Entry 6B45 (electron microscopy, 3.50 A resolution); this record covers chains A and M of the 10 polymer chains in the assembly.

# Chain A
Protein: CRISPR-associated protein Csy1
Source organism: Pseudomonas aeruginosa (strain UCBPP-PA14)
UniProtKB: Q02ML9 (CSY1_PSEAB); numbering as in UniProt (aligned over 1-434)
Chain sequence (436 residues; numbered -1 to 434; the number before each row is that of its first residue; numbers below 1 keep their minus sign (Gly-1 is residue -1)):
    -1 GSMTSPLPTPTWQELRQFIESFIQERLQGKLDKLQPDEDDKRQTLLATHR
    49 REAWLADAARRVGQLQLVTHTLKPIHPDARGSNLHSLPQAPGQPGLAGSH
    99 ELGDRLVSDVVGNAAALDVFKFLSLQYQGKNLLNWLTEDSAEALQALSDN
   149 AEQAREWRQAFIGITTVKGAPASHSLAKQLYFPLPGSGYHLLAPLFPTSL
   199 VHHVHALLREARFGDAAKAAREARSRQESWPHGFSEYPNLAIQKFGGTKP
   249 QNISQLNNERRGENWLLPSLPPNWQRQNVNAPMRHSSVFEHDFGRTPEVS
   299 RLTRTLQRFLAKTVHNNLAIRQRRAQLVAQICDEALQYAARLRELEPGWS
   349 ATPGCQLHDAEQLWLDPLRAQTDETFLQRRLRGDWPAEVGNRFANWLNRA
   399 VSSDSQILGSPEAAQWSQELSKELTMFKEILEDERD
Not modelled in the structure: -1 to 10
Sequence notes: expression tag (-1 to 0)

# Chain M
Molecule: Pseudomonas aeruginosa strain SMC4485 CRISPR repeat sequence
Source organism: Pseudomonas aeruginosa
Sequence (60 nucleotides; each row starts with the number of its first residue):
     1 CUAAGAAAUUCACGGCGGGCUUGAUGUCCGCGUCUACCUGGUUCACUGCC
    51 GUGUAGGCAG

# Chain A / chain M interface
Pairs across the interface - 15 pairs, chain A then chain M:
  Ser173(A) - G5(M)  hydrogen bond to the base
  Leu174(A) - G5(M)  base contact
  Lys176(A) - A4(M)  salt bridge to the phosphate
  Lys176(A) - G5(M)  base contact
  Gln177(A) - A4(M)  base contact
  Leu178(A) - U2(M)  phosphate contact
  Leu178(A) - A3(M)  sugar contact
  Leu178(A) - A4(M)  base contact
  Tyr179(A) - C1(M)  base contact
  Tyr179(A) - U2(M)  hydrogen bond to the phosphate
  Tyr187(A) - C1(M)  base contact
  Pro192(A) - A3(M)  base contact
  Leu193(A) - A3(M)  hydrogen bond to the base
  Thr373(A) - A45(M)  phosphate contact
  Phe374(A) - U42(M)  base contact
Other interface residues (no listed pair), chain A (12 interface residues in all): Phe194
Other interface residues (no listed pair), chain M (8 interface residues in all): A6

# Overview
12 residues of chain A face 8 of chain M across their interface; the contacts include 3 hydrogen bonds and 1
salt bridge. Polar contacts include Ser173(A)-G5(M), Leu193(A)-A3(M) and Tyr179(A)-U2(M).
Chain A is CRISPR-associated protein Csy1 (Pseudomonas aeruginosa (strain UCBPP-PA14)) and chain M is
Pseudomonas aeruginosa strain SMC4485 CRISPR repeat sequence (Pseudomonas aeruginosa); the structure, Cryo-EM
structure of Type I-F CRISPR crRNA-guided Csy surveillance complex, was determined by electron microscopy,
deposited together with 6B44, 6B46, 6B47 and 6B48.
